3UGI - chains A and B; structure by X-ray diffraction, 1.36 A resolution.

Chain A (and B):
Name: Protein kinase C delta type
Organism: Mus musculus
Notes: EC 2.7.11.13; fragment: C1B Subdomain of PKC delta; chain B of this document is another copy of the same molecule, construct and numbering; everything in this record applies to it too
Reference sequence: P28867 (KPCD_MOUSE); residues 231-280 here = UniProt positions 231-280
Chain sequence (65 residues; row label = number of the first residue in the row):
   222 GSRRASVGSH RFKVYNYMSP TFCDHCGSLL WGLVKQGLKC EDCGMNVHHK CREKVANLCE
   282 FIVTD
Differences from the reference sequence: expression tag (222-230, 281-286)
Metal / ion sites: Zn2+ site 1: His231, Cys261, Cys264, Cys280; Zn2+ site 2: Cys244, Cys247, His269, Cys272
Residues lining bound ligands: (methoxymethyl)cyclopropane (09U): Tyr236, Asn237, Tyr238, Met239, Ser240, Thr242, Lys260
Reported in the primary citation:
  - binding site for (methoxymethyl)cyclopropane: Tyr236 to Ser240, Thr242, Lys260
  - conformationally variable residues (side-chain flip): Ser240

Interface between chain A and chain B:
Contacting residue pairs (28):
  Ser223(A) - Gly229(B)
  Ser223(A) - Ser230(B)  hydrogen bond
  Arg224(A) - Val228(B)
  Arg224(A) - Gly229(B)
  Arg225(A) - Ser227(B)  hydrogen bond
  Arg225(A) - Val228(B)
  Arg225(A) - Gly229(B)
  Arg225(A) - Ser230(B)  hydrogen bond (side chain-backbone)
  Arg225(A) - Asp263(B)  salt bridge
  Arg225(A) - Cys280(B)  hydrogen bond
  Arg225(A) - Phe282(B)
  Ala226(A) - Ala226(B)
  Ala226(A) - Ser227(B)
  Ala226(A) - Val228(B)  hydrogen bond (backbone-backbone)
  Ser227(A) - Arg225(B)  hydrogen bond
  Ser227(A) - Ala226(B)
  Val228(A) - Arg224(B)
  Val228(A) - Arg225(B)
  Val228(A) - Ala226(B)  hydrogen bond (backbone-backbone)
  Val228(A) - Val228(B)  hydrophobic
  Gly229(A) - Ser223(B)
  Gly229(A) - Arg224(B)
  Gly229(A) - Arg225(B)
  Ser230(A) - Ser223(B)  hydrogen bond
  Ser230(A) - Arg225(B)  hydrogen bond (backbone-side chain)
  Asp263(A) - Arg225(B)  salt bridge
  Cys280(A) - Arg225(B)  hydrogen bond (backbone-side chain)
  Phe282(A) - Arg225(B)
Other interface residues (no listed pair), chain A (13 interface residues in all): Gly222, Glu281

Summary:
The interface between chain A and chain B involves 13 residues on one side and 11 on the other; the contacts
include 10 hydrogen bonds and 2 salt bridges. Polar contacts include Arg225(A)-Asp263(B), Ser223(A)-Ser230(B)
and Arg225(A)-Ser227(B). The paper reports a binding site for (methoxymethyl)cyclopropane at Tyr236(A),
Thr242(A) and Lys260(A); conformational variability at Ser240(A).
Chain A and chain B are both Protein kinase C delta type (Mus musculus); the structure, Structural and
functional characterization of an anesthetic binding site in the second cysteine-rich domain of protein ...,
was determined by X-ray diffraction (same publication as 3UEJ, 3UEY, 3UFF, 3UGD and 3UGL).
